PDB entry 4ACH | X-ray diffraction, 2.60 A resolution | chains A and B

Chain A (and B):
Molecule: Glycogen synthase kinase-3 beta
From: Homo sapiens
Notes: EC 2.7.11.1, 2.7.11.26; chain B of this document is another copy of the same molecule, construct and numbering; everything in this record applies to it too
Reference sequence: P49841 (GSK3B_HUMAN); numbering as in UniProt (aligned over 1-420)
Sequence (465 residues; each row starts with the number of its first residue; numbers below 1 keep their minus sign (Met-44 is residue -44)):
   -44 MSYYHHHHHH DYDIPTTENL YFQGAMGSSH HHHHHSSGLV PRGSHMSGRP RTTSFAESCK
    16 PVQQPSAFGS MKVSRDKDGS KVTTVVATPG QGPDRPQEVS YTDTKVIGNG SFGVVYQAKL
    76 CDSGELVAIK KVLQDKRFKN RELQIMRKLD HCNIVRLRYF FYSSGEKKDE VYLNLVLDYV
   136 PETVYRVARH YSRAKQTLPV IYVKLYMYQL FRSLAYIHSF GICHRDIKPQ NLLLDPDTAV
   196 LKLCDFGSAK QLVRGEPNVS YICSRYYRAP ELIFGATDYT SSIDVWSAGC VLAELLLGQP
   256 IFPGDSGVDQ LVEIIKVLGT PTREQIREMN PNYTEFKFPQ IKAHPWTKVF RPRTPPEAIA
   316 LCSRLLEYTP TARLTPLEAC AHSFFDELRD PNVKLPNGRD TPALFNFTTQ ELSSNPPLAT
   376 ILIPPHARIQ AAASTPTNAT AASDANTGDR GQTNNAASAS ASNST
Not modelled in the structure: -44 to 34, 386-420
Sequence notes: expression tag (-44 to 0)
Residues lining bound ligands: KDI (3-amino-N-(3-methoxypropyl)-6-{4-[(4-methylpiperazin-1-yl)sulfonyl]phenyl}pyrazine-2-carboxamide): Ile62, Val70, Ala83, Val110, Leu132, Asp133, Tyr134, Val135, Pro136, Glu137, Thr138, Arg141, Gln185, Asn186, Leu188, Cys199, Asp200
Swiss-Prot annotation at these positions:
  - active site: Asp181 (Proton acceptor)
  - binding site (ATP): Ile62 to Val70, Lys85
  - modified residue: Ser9 (Phosphoserine), Tyr216 (Phosphotyrosine), Ser389 (Phosphoserine), Thr390 (Phosphothreonine), Thr402 (Phosphothreonine)
  - lipidation: Cys14 (S-palmitoyl cysteine)
  - mutagenesis: Ser9 (S9A: Loss of phosphorylation; abolished inhibition of activity, leading to constitutively active), Cys14 (C14A: Significantly reduced palmitoylation), Lys85 to Lys86 (Abolished serine/threonine-protein kinase activity), Arg96 (R96A: Prevents the phosphorylation of phosphate-primed glycogen synthase), Leu128 (L128A: Abolishes activity toward AXIN1)

Interface between chain A and chain B:
Residue-residue contacts - 41 pairs, chain A then chain B:
  Ser66(A) - Asp264(B)  hydrogen bond
  Ser66(A) - Val267(B)
  Phe67(A) - Pro294(B)  hydrophobic
  Arg92(A) - Phe293(B)  hydrogen bond (side chain-backbone)
  Arg92(A) - Gln295(B)  hydrogen bond
  Phe93(A) - Lys292(B)
  Pro212(A) - Phe291(B)
  Val214(A) - Tyr288(B)  hydrophobic
  Val214(A) - Phe291(B)  hydrophobic
  Ser215(A) - Tyr288(B)  hydrogen bond
  Tyr216(A) - Ile228(B)
  Tyr216(A) - Phe229(B)  hydrophobic
  Tyr216(A) - Gly262(B)  hydrogen bond (backbone-backbone)
  Tyr216(A) - Val263(B)  hydrogen bond (backbone-backbone)
  Tyr216(A) - Leu266(B)  hydrophobic
  Tyr216(A) - Tyr288(B)  hydrophobic
  Tyr216(A) - Phe293(B)
  Cys218(A) - Ser261(B)
  Ser219(A) - Asp260(B)
  Ser219(A) - Ser261(B)
  Arg220(A) - Arg220(B)
  Arg220(A) - Asp260(B)  hydrogen bond (backbone-backbone)
  Ile228(A) - Tyr216(B)
  Phe229(A) - Tyr216(B)  hydrophobic
  Thr232(A) - Tyr288(B)
  Asp260(A) - Ser219(B)
  Asp260(A) - Arg220(B)  hydrogen bond (backbone-backbone)
  Ser261(A) - Cys218(B)
  Ser261(A) - Ser219(B)
  Gly262(A) - Tyr216(B)  hydrogen bond (backbone-backbone)
  Val263(A) - Tyr216(B)  hydrogen bond (backbone-backbone)
  Asp264(A) - Ser66(B)  hydrogen bond
  Leu266(A) - Tyr216(B)  hydrophobic
  Glu268(A) - Ser66(B)
  Tyr288(A) - Val214(B)  hydrophobic
  Tyr288(A) - Ser215(B)  hydrogen bond (side chain-backbone)
  Tyr288(A) - Tyr216(B)  hydrophobic
  Tyr288(A) - Thr232(B)
  Phe291(A) - Pro212(B)
  Lys292(A) - Phe93(B)
  Phe293(A) - Tyr216(B)
Other interface residues (no listed pair), chain A (29 interface residues in all): Gln185, Asn213, Val267, Gln295
Other interface residues (no listed pair), chain B (29 interface residues in all): Arg92, Asn213, Lys271, Ile296

Overview:
The chain A/chain B interface involves 29 residues from each chain; the contacts include 12 hydrogen bonds.
Polar contacts include Ser66(A)-Asp264(B), Arg92(A)-Phe293(B) and Arg92(A)-Gln295(B). Bound to chain A:
compound KDI.
Chain A and chain B are both Glycogen synthase kinase-3 beta (Homo sapiens); the structure, GSK3b in complex
with inhibitor, was determined by X-ray diffraction, deposited together with 4ACC, 4ACD, 4ACG and 4ACM.
